Entry 3J8F (electron microscopy, 3.70 A resolution); this record covers chains 2 and 4 of the 5 polymer chains in the assembly.

== Chain 2 ==
Name: Capsid protein VP2
From: Human poliovirus 1 Mahoney
UniProtKB: P03300 (POLG_POL1M); residues 1-272 here correspond to UniProt positions 70-341 (UniProt number = residue number + 69)
Chain sequence (272 residues; each row starts with the number of its first residue):
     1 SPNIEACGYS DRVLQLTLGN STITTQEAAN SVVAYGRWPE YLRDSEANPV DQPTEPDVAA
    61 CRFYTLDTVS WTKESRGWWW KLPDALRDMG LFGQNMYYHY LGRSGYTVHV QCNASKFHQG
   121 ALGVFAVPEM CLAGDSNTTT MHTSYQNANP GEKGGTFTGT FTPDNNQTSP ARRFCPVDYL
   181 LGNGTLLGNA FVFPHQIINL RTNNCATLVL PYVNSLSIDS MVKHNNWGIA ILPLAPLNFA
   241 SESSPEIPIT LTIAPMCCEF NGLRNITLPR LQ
Not modelled in the structure: 1-5
Swiss-Prot annotation at these positions:
  - site: Gln272 (Cleavage)
Reported in the primary citation:
  - conformationally variable residues (loop rearrangement): Thr140 to Thr143, Asn166 to Thr168, Ala240 to Ser243

== Chain 4 ==
Name: Capsid protein VP4
From: Human poliovirus 1 Mahoney
UniProtKB: P03300 (POLG_POL1M); residue numbers follow UniProt; this construct covers 2-69
Chain sequence (69 residues; each row starts with the number of its first residue):
     1 XGAQVSSQKV GAHENSNRAY GGSTINYTTI NYYRDSASNA ASKQDFSQDP SKFTEPIKDV
    61 LIKTAPMLN
Differences from the reference sequence: modified residue (1)
Modified positions: MYR (myristic acid) at position 1
Swiss-Prot annotation at these positions:
  - site: Asn69 (Cleavage)
  - lipidation: Gly2 (N-myristoyl glycine)
  - mutagenesis: Gly2 (G2A: 100% loss of myristoylation. Impaired viral assembly), Ala3 (A3D: 50% loss of myristoylation. Severe reduction in specific infectivity; A3G/L/V: No effect on myristoylation and virus growth; A3H: No effect on myristoylation ...)
Reported in the primary citation:
  - conformationally variable residues (loop rearrangement): Gly11 to Ser23

== Chain 2 / chain 4 interface ==
Pairs across the interface (16; chain 2 residue first):
  Ser10(2) - Asn69(4)
  Asp11(2) - Asp59(4)
  Asp11(2) - Met67(4)
  Asp11(2) - Asn69(4)  hydrogen bond (backbone-backbone)
  Arg12(2) - Asn69(4)  hydrogen bond (backbone-backbone)
  Asn30(2) - Ile57(4)
  Asn30(2) - Lys58(4)
  Asn30(2) - Asp59(4)  hydrogen bond
  Ser31(2) - Ile57(4)
  Ser31(2) - Lys58(4)  hydrogen bond (backbone-backbone)
  Val32(2) - Pro56(4)
  Val33(2) - Lys58(4)
  Tyr35(2) - Lys52(4)
  Tyr35(2) - Phe53(4)  hydrophobic
  Trp38(2) - Lys58(4)
  Thr202(2) - Leu68(4)
Interface residues without a listed pair, chain 2 (14 interface residues in all): Leu16, Ala29, Ala34, Gly36

== Summary ==
The interface between chain 2 and chain 4 involves 14 residues on one side and 9 on the other; the contacts
include 4 hydrogen bonds. Among the polar pairs are Asn30(2)-Asp59(4), Asp11(2)-Asn69(4) and
Arg12(2)-Asn69(4). Curated annotation (UniProt) lists 2 mutagenesis sites on chain 4. From the paper:
conformational variability at Thr140(2), Asn166(2) and Gly11(4) among others.
Here chain 2 is Capsid protein VP2 and chain 4 is Capsid protein VP4, both from Human poliovirus 1 Mahoney.
Entry 3J8F (Cryo-EM reconstruction of poliovirus-receptor complex) was determined by electron microscopy (same
publication as 3J9F).
